PDB entry 4PHP | X-ray diffraction, 2.60 A resolution | chains P and A of the 4 polymer chains in the assembly

Chain P:
Molecule: 10-nt DNA strand
Sequence (10 nucleotides; row label = number of the first residue in the row):
     1 GCTGATGCGC

Chain A:
Name: DNA polymerase beta
From: Homo sapiens
Notes: EC 2.7.7.7, 4.2.99.-
UniProt: P06746 (DPOLB_HUMAN); residues 10-335 here = UniProt positions 10-335
Chain sequence (326 residues; row label = number of the first residue in the row):
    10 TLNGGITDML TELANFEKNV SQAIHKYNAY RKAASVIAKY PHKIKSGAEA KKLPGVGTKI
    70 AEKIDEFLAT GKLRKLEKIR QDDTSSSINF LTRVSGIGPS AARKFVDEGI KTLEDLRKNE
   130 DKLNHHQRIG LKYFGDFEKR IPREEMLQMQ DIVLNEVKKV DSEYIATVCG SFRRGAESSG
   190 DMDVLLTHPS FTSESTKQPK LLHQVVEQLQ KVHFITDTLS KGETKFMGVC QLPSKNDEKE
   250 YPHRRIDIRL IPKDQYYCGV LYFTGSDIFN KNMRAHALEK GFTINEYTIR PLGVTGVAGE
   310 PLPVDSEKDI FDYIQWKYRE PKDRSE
Swiss-Prot annotation at these positions:
  - region: Arg183 to Asp192 (DNA-binding)
  - active site: Lys72 (Nucleophile)
  - binding site (K(+)): Lys60, Leu62, Val65, Thr101, Val103, Ile106
  - binding site (Na(+)): Lys60, Leu62, Val65, Thr101, Val103, Ile106
  - binding site (dATP): Arg149, Ser180, Arg183, Gly189, Asp190
  - binding site (dCTP): Arg149, Ser180, Arg183, Gly189, Asp190
  - binding site (dGTP): Arg149, Ser180, Arg183, Gly189, Asp190, Asp192
  - binding site (dTTP): Arg149, Ser180, Arg183, Gly189, Asp190
  - binding site (Mg(2+)): Asp190, Asp192, Asp256
  - modified residue: Lys72 (N6-acetyllysine), Arg83 (Omega-N-methylarginine), Arg152 (Omega-N-methylarginine)
  - cross-link (Glycyl lysine isopeptide (Lys-Gly)): Lys41 (interchain with G-Cter in ubiquitin), Lys61 (interchain with G-Cter in ubiquitin), Lys81 (interchain with G-Cter in ubiquitin)
  - natural variant: Leu22 (L22P: Found in a gastric cancer sample; uncertain significance), Tyr39 (Y39C: Found in a gastric cancer sample; uncertain significance), Gly118 (G118V: Decreased DNA-directed DNA polymerase activity), Arg137 (R137Q: Decreased function in base-excision repair), Arg149 (R149I: Decreased DNA-directed DNA polymerase activity), Asp160 (D160N: Found in a gastric cancer sample; uncertain significance), Cys239 (C239R: Found in a gastric cancer sample; uncertain significance), Lys289 (K289M: Found in a colon cancer sample; uncertain significance), Asn294 (N294D: Found in a gastric cancer sample; uncertain significance), Glu295 (E295K: Found in a gastric cancer sample; uncertain significance)
  - mutagenesis: Phe25 (F25W: No effect on 5'-dRP lyase activity. Decreased ssDNA binding), His34 (H34G: Decreased 5'-dRP lyase activity. Decreased ssDNA binding), Lys35 (K35A: Decreased 5'-dRP lyase activity. Decreased ssDNA binding. Loss of 5'-dRP lyase activity; when associated with A-68 and A-72. Decreased ssDNA binding; when associated with A-68 and A-72 ...), Tyr39 (Y39F: No effect on 5'-dRP lyase activity; Y39Q: Abolishes DNA polymerase and 5'-dRP lyase activity), Lys41 (K41R: Abolishes ubiquitination; when associated with R-61 and R-81), Lys60 (K60A: Decreased 5'-dRP lyase activity. Decreased ssDNA binding), Lys61 (K61R: Abolishes ubiquitination; when associated with R-41 and R-81), Lys68 (K68A: No effect on 5'-dRP lyase activity. Decreased ssDNA binding. Loss of 5'-dRP lyase activity; when associated with A-35 and A-72. Decreased ssDNA binding; when associated with A-35 and A-72 ...), Glu71 (E71Q: No effect on 5'-dRP lyase activity. No effect on structure shown by circular dichroism. No effect on ssDNA binding), Lys72 (K72A: Severely reduced 5'-dRP lyase activity. Does not affect ssDNA binding. Loss of 5'-dRP lyase activity; when associated with A-35 and A-68. Decreased ssDNA binding ...), Glu75 (E75A: Slightly decreased 5'-dRP lyase activity. Decreased ssDNA binding. No effect on structure shown by circular dichroism), Lys81 (K81R: Abolishes ubiquitination; when associated with R-41 and R-61), 5 further mutagenesis entries in UniProt

How chain P and chain A interact:
Contacting residue pairs (19):
  DG7(P) with Ser109(A), phosphate contact
  DC8(P) with Gly105(A), phosphate contact; Ile106(A), phosphate contact; Gly107(A), hydrogen bond to the phosphate; Pro108(A), phosphate contact; Ser109(A), hydrogen bond to the phosphate; Ala110(A), hydrogen bond to the phosphate
  DG9(P) with Val103(A), phosphate contact; Ser104(A), phosphate contact; Gly105(A), hydrogen bond to the phosphate; Ile106(A), phosphate contact; His135(A), sugar contact; Met236(A), phosphate contact; Arg254(A), phosphate contact
  DC10(P) with Asp192(A), phosphate contact; Met236(A), sugar contact; Arg254(A), salt bridge to the phosphate; Asp256(A), phosphate contact; Tyr271(A), hydrogen bond to the base
Other interface residues (no listed pair), chain A (16 interface residues in all): Asp190, Lys234

Overview:
4 residues of chain P face 16 of chain A across their interface, with 5 hydrogen bonds and 1 salt bridge.
Polar contacts include DC10(P)-Tyr271(A), DC8(P)-Gly107(A) and DC8(P)-Ser109(A).
Here chain P is a 10-nt DNA strand and chain A is DNA polymerase beta (Homo sapiens). Entry 4PHP (Structure of
human DNA polymerase beta complexed with T in the template base paired with incoming ...) was determined by
X-ray diffraction.
